Entry 2NT1 (X-ray diffraction, 2.30 A resolution); this record covers chain A.

Chain A:
Protein: Glucosylceramidase
Organism: Homo sapiens
Notes: EC 3.2.1.45
Reference sequence: P04062 (GLCM_HUMAN); residues 1-497 here correspond to UniProt positions 40-536 (UniProt number = residue number + 39)
Chain sequence (497 residues; each row starts with the number of its first residue):
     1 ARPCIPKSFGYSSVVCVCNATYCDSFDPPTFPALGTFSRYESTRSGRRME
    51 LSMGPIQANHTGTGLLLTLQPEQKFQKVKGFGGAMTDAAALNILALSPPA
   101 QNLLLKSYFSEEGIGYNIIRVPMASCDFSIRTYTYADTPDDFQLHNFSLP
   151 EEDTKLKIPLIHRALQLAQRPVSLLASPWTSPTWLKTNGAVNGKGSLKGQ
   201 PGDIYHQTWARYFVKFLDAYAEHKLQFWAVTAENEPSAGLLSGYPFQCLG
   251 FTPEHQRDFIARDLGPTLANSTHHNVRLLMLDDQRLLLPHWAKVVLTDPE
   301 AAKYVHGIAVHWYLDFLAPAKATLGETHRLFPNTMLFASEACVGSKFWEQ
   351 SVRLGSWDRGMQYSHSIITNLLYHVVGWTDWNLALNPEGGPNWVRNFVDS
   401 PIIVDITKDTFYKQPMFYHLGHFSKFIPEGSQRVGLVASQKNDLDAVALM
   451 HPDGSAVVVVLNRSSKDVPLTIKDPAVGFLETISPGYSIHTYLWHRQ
Sequence notes: conflict His495 (Arg534 in P04062)
Disulfides: Cys4-Cys16, Cys18-Cys23
Glycans and other covalent adducts: N-acetylglucosamine (NAG) linked to Asn19
UniProt features mapped onto this chain:
  - active site: Glu235 (Proton donor), Glu340 (Nucleophile)
  - glycosylation (N-linked (GlcNAc...) asparagine): Asn19, Asn59, Asn146, Asn270, Asn462

Summary:
N-acetylglucosamine is covalently linked to Asn19. Curated annotation (UniProt) lists active-site residues
Glu235 and Glu340.
Chain A is Glucosylceramidase (Homo sapiens); the structure, Structure of acid-beta-glucosidase at neutral pH,
was determined by X-ray diffraction (same publication as 2NT0).
